Entry 5XP8 (X-ray diffraction, 3.10 A resolution); this record covers chains A and F of the 4 polymer chains in the assembly.

Chain A:
Protein: TtAgo
Organism: Thermus thermophilus (strain HB27 / ATCC BAA-163 / DSM 7039)
Reference sequence: Q746M7 (Q746M7_THET2); residue numbers follow UniProt; this construct covers 1-685
Sequence (685 residues; each row starts with the number of its first residue):
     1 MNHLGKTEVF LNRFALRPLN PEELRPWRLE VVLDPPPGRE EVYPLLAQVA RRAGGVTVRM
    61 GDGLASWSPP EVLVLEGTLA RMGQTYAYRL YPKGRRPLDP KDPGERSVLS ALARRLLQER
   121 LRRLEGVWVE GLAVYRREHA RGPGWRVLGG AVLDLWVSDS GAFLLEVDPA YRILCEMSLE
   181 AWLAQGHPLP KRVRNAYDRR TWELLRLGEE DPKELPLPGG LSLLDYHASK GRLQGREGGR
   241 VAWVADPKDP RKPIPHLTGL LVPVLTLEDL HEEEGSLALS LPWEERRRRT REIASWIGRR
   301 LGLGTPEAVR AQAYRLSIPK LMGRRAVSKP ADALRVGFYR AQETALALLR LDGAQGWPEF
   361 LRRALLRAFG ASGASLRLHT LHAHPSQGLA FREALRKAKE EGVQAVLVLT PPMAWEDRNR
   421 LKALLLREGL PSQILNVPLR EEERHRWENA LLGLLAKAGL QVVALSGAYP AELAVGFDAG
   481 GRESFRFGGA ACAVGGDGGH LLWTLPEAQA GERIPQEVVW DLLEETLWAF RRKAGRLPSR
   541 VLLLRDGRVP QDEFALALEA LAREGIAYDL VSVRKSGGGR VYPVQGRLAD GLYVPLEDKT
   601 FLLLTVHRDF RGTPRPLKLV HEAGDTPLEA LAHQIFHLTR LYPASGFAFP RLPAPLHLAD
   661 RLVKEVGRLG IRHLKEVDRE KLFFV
Unresolved in the structure: 1, 272-277
UniProt features mapped onto this chain:
  - active site: Asp-478, Glu-512, Asp-546, Asp-660
  - binding site (Mn(2+)): Asp-478, Asp-546, Asp-660, Val-685
  - mutagenesis: Arg-172 (R172A: Reduced cleavage of target RNA; further decreased when associated with A-548), Tyr-197 (Y197A: No change in cleavage of target RNA; when associated with 226-AHASKGA-232), Tyr-226 to Arg-232 (No change in cleavage of target RNA), Arg-232 (R232A: No change in cleavage of target RNA), Arg-418 to Lys-422 (No cleavage of target RNA), Lys-422 (K422A: No cleavage of target RNA), Lys-457 (K457A: No cleavage of target RNA; when associated with 418-ANRLA-422), Asp-478 (D478A: No cleavage of target RNA. No cleavage of tDNA, no DNA associates with TtAgo in E.coli; when associated with A-546 ...), Glu-512 (E512A: No cleavage of tDNA), Asp-546 (D546A: No cleavage of target RNA. No cleavage of tDNA, no DNA associates with TtAgo in E.coli; when associated with A-478 ...), Arg-548 (R548A: Poor cleavage of target RNA), Asp-660 (D660A: Poor cleavage of target RNA. No cleavage of tDNA)

Chain F:
Molecule: 19-nt DNA strand
Sequence (19 nucleotides; row label = number of the first residue in the row; numbering starts at 0):
     0 TATACAACCT ACTACCTCG
Unresolved in the structure: 0-3

Interface between chain A and chain F:
Residue-residue contacts - 35 pairs, chain A then chain F:
  Pro-44(A) with DC4(F), base contact
  Ala-47(A) with DC4(F), base contact
  Arg-51(A) with DA5(F), salt bridge to the phosphate
  Arg-114(A) with DA6(F), salt bridge to the phosphate
  Glu-268(A) with DT12(F), phosphate contact; DA13(F), phosphate contact
  Ser-328(A) with DG18(F), phosphate contact
  Lys-329(A) with DG18(F), phosphate contact
  Trp-415(A) with DT12(F), hydrogen bond to the phosphate
  His-445(A) with DC17(F), stacking on the base
  Asp-478(A) with DT9(F), phosphate contact
  Ala-479(A) with DT9(F), sugar contact
  Gly-480(A) with DA10(F), phosphate contact
  Gly-481(A) with DA10(F), hydrogen bond to the phosphate
  Arg-486(A) with DC8(F), base contact
  Asp-546(A) with DC8(F), phosphate contact; DT9(F), phosphate contact
  Arg-548(A) with DC8(F), phosphate contact
  Lys-575(A) with DT9(F), salt bridge to the phosphate
  Asp-590(A) with DG18(F), hydrogen bond to the base
  Val-606(A) with DG18(F), base contact
  His-607(A) with DG18(F), hydrogen bond to the base
  Arg-608(A) with DC17(F), sugar contact; DG18(F), sugar contact
  Phe-610(A) with DT16(F), sugar contact
  Arg-611(A) with DG18(F), base contact
  Arg-640(A) with DG18(F), base contact
  Phe-647(A) with DC17(F), base contact; DG18(F), base contact
  Ala-648(A) with DG18(F), base contact
  Phe-649(A) with DG18(F), hydrogen bond to the base
  Asp-660(A) with DA10(F), phosphate contact
  Lys-664(A) with DA10(F), salt bridge to the phosphate; DC11(F), phosphate contact
  Arg-668(A) with DC11(F), salt bridge to the phosphate
Other interface residues (no listed pair), chain A (33 interface residues in all): Leu-267, Arg-482, Ser-576
Other interface residues (no listed pair), chain F (14 interface residues in all): DC7, DC15

In short:
33 residues of chain A and 14 residues of chain F are in contact; the contacts include 5 hydrogen bonds, 5
salt bridges and 1 aromatic stacking contact. Among the polar pairs are Asp-590(A)/DG18(F), His-607(A)/DG18(F)
and Phe-649(A)/DG18(F).
Here chain A is TtAgo (Thermus thermophilus (strain HB27 / ATCC BAA-163 / DSM 7039)) and chain F is a 19-nt
DNA strand. Entry 5XP8 (Crystal structure of T. thermophilus Argonaute protein complexed with a bulge 4A5 on
the guide strand) was determined by X-ray diffraction (same publication as 5XPA, 5XPG, 5XOU, 5XOW and 5XQ2).
